PDB entry 7WD0 | electron microscopy, 3.30 A resolution | chains a and b of the 7 polymer chains in the assembly

== Chain a ==
Molecule: Heavy chain of S5D2 Fab
From: Mus musculus
Notes: antibody fragment or engineered binder
Chain sequence (214 residues; each row starts with the number of its first residue):
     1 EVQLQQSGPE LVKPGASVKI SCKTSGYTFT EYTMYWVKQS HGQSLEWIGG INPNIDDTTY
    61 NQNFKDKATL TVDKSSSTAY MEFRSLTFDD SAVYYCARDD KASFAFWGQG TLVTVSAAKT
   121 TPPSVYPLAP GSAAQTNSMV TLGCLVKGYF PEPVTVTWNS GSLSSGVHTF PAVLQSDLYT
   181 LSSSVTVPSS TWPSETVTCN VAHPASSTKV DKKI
Disulfides: Cys22-Cys96, Cys144-Cys199

== Chain b ==
Molecule: Light chain of S5D2 Fab
From: Mus musculus
Notes: antibody fragment or engineered binder
Chain sequence (217 residues; numbered 1 to 217; the number before each row is that of its first residue):
     1 DIVMSQSPSS LAVSDGERVT LTCKSSQSLL YSTNQKNYLA WYQQKPGQSP KLLIYWASSR
    61 ESGVPDRFTG SGSGTDFTLT ISSVKAEDLA VYYCQQYYSY PLTFGAGTKL ELRADAAPTV
   121 SIFPPSSEQL TSGGASVVCF LNNFYPKDIN VKWKIDGSER QNGVLNSWTD QDSKDSTYSM
   181 SSTLTLTKDE YERHNSYTCE ATHKTSTSPI VKSFNRN
Disulfides: Cys23-Cys94, Cys139-Cys199

== Interface between chain a and chain b ==
Contacting residue pairs - 55 pairs, chain a then chain b:
  Tyr35(a) - Tyr100(b)  hydrogen bond
  Val37(a) - Phe104(b)  hydrophobic
  Gln39(a) - Gln44(b)  hydrogen bond
  Gln43(a) - Tyr93(b)  hydrogen bond (backbone-side chain)
  Leu45(a) - Tyr93(b)  hydrophobic
  Leu45(a) - Phe104(b)
  Trp47(a) - Tyr100(b)  hydrophobic
  Trp47(a) - Pro101(b)  hydrophobic
  Trp47(a) - Leu102(b)
  Asn61(a) - Pro101(b)
  Tyr95(a) - Gln44(b)
  Ala102(a) - Trp56(b)  hydrophobic
  Ser103(a) - Leu52(b)
  Ser103(a) - Tyr55(b)
  Ser103(a) - Glu61(b)  hydrogen bond
  Phe104(a) - Leu52(b)
  Phe104(a) - Glu61(b)
  Ala105(a) - Leu52(b)
  Trp107(a) - Tyr42(b)  hydrophobic
  Trp107(a) - Ser49(b)
  Trp107(a) - Pro50(b)
  Gly108(a) - Ser49(b)  hydrogen bond (backbone-side chain)
  Val125(a) - Glu128(b)
  Tyr126(a) - Glu128(b)
  Tyr126(a) - Gln129(b)
  Tyr126(a) - Ser132(b)  hydrogen bond
  Pro127(a) - Ser126(b)
  Pro127(a) - Glu128(b)
  Leu128(a) - Phe123(b)  hydrophobic
  Leu128(a) - Pro124(b)
  Ala129(a) - Pro124(b)
  Pro130(a) - Pro124(b)
  Gly131(a) - Pro124(b)
  Asn137(a) - Thr119(b)
  Thr141(a) - Phe123(b)
  Leu142(a) - Phe123(b)  hydrophobic
  Leu145(a) - Val138(b)  hydrophobic
  Lys147(a) - Gln129(b)
  His168(a) - Asn142(b)  hydrogen bond
  His168(a) - Asp172(b)
  His168(a) - Ser179(b)  hydrogen bond
  Thr169(a) - Thr169(b)
  Phe170(a) - Phe140(b)  hydrophobic
  Phe170(a) - Ser167(b)
  Phe170(a) - Thr169(b)
  Phe170(a) - Ser179(b)
  Phe170(a) - Met180(b)
  Phe170(a) - Ser181(b)
  Pro171(a) - Ser167(b)  hydrogen bond (backbone-side chain)
  Pro171(a) - Trp168(b)
  Pro171(a) - Thr169(b)
  Gln175(a) - Leu165(b)
  Ser182(a) - Phe140(b)
  Ser184(a) - Phe140(b)
  Lys212(a) - Glu128(b)  salt bridge
Also at the interface, not in a pair above, chain a (38 interface residues in all): Glu46, Gln109, Gly143, Val173
Also at the interface, not in a pair above, chain b (34 interface residues in all): Gln48, Lys109, Ser136

== Summary ==
The interface between chain a and chain b involves 38 residues on one side and 34 on the other; the contacts
include 9 hydrogen bonds and 1 salt bridge. Polar contacts include Lys212(a)-Glu128(b), Tyr35(a)-Tyr100(b) and
Gln39(a)-Gln44(b).
Chain a is Heavy chain of S5D2 Fab and chain b is Light chain of S5D2 Fab, both from Mus musculus; the
structure, SARS-CoV-2 Beta spike in complex with two S5D2 Fabs, was determined by electron microscopy (same
publication as 7WCR, 7WCZ, 7WD7, 7WD8, 7WD9 and 7WDF).
